9LJ8 - chains a and c of the 30 polymer chains in the assembly; structure by electron microscopy, 3.80 A resolution.

# Chain a (and c)
Name: Tail tube protein
From: Escherichia phage Mu
Notes: chain c of this document is another copy of the same molecule, construct and numbering; everything in this record applies to it too
UniProtKB: P79679 (TUBE_BPMU); residues 1-118 here = UniProt positions 1-118
Chain sequence (118 residues; numbered 1 to 118; the number before each row is that of its first residue):
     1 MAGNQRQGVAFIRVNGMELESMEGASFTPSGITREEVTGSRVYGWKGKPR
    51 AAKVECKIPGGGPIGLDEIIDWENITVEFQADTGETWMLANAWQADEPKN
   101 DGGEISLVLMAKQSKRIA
Disordered / not traced: 1-2

# Interface between chain a and chain c
Residue-residue contacts - 15 pairs, chain a then chain c:
  V37(a) - M22(c)  hydrophobic
  V37(a) - P59(c)  hydrophobic
  T38(a) - M22(c)
  T38(a) - E23(c)
  G39(a) - S21(c)
  G39(a) - M22(c)
  S40(a) - V9(c)
  S40(a) - A10(c)  hydrogen bond (side chain-backbone)
  S40(a) - F11(c)
  S40(a) - S21(c)  hydrogen bond (backbone-backbone)
  R41(a) - F11(c)
  R41(a) - E18(c)  salt bridge
  Y43(a) - E20(c)
  Y43(a) - S21(c)  hydrogen bond (side chain-backbone)
  Y43(a) - P59(c)  hydrophobic
Other interface residues (no listed pair), chain c (10 interface residues in all): L19

# Overview
6 residues of chain a and 10 residues of chain c are in contact; the contacts include 3 hydrogen bonds and 1
salt bridge. Among the polar pairs are R41(a)-E18(c), S40(a)-A10(c) and Y43(a)-S21(c).
Both chains are Tail tube protein (Escherichia phage Mu). Entry 9LJ8 (Tail structure of bacteriophage Mu in
contracted state) was determined by electron microscopy, deposited together with 9JOD, 9KHX, 9KHY, 9KI1 and
9KNU.
